Entry 7KEV (X-ray diffraction, 2.80 A resolution); this record covers chains B and C of the 3 polymer chains in the assembly.

== Chain B ==
Protein: Proprotein convertase subtilisin/kexin type 9
Organism: Homo sapiens
Notes: EC 3.4.21.-
UniProtKB: Q8NBP7 (PCSK9_HUMAN); residues 153-692 here = UniProt positions 153-692
Chain sequence (546 residues; each row starts with the number of its first residue):
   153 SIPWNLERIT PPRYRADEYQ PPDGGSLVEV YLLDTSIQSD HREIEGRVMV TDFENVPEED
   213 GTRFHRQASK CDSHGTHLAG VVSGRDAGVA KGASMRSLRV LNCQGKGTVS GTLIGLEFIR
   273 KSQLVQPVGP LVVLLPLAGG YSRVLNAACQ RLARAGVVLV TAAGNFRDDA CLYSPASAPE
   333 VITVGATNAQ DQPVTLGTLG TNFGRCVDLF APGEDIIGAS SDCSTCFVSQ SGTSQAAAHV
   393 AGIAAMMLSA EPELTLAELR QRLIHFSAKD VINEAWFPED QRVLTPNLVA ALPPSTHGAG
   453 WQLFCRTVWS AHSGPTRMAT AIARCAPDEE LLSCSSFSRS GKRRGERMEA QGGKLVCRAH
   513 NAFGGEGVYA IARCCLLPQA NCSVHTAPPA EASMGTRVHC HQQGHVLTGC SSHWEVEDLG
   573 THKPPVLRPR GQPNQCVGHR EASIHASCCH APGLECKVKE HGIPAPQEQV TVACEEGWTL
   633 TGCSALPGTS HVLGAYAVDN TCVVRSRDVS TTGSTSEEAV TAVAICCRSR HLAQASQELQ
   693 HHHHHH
Unresolved in the structure: 168-177, 213-219, 448-453, 515-516, 542-547, 571-583, 592, 616-618, 660-670, 683-698
Sequence notes: variant Ile474 (Val in Q8NBP7), Glu670 (Gly in Q8NBP7); expression tag (693-698)
Disulfide bonds: Cys223-Cys255, Cys323-Cys358, Cys375-Cys378, Cys457-Cys527, Cys477-Cys526, Cys486-Cys509, Cys534-Cys601, Cys552-Cys600, Cys562-Cys588, Cys608-Cys679, Cys626-Cys678, Cys635-Cys654
Ion coordination: Ca2+: Val333, Asp360

== Chain C ==
Protein: cyclic peptide LDLR disruptor
Chain sequence (14 residues; row label = number of the first residue in the row):
     1 XFVSTXXXDR PCGX
Modified positions: ACE (acetyl group) at position 1, ALO (allo-threonine) at position 6, WCM ((2S)-2-amino-3-(biphenyl-4-yl)-N-methyl-N-[(2S)-1-oxopropan-2-yl]propanamide (non-preferred name)) at position 7, WCM ((2S)-2-amino-3-(biphenyl-4-yl)-N-methyl-N-[(2S)-1-oxopropan-2-yl]propanamide (non-preferred name)) at position 8, NH2 (amino group) at position 14
Covalently attached groups: covalent link ACE_1-Cys12

== How chain B and chain C interact ==
Contacting residue pairs (29):
  Ser225(B) - Thr5(C)
  Asn317(B) - ALO_6(C)
  Asn317(B) - WCM_7(C)
  Asn317(B) - WCM_8(C)
  Phe318(B) - WCM_7(C)
  Gln342(B) - Gly13(C)  hydrogen bond (side chain-backbone)
  Val346(B) - Phe2(C)  hydrophobic
  Val346(B) - WCM_8(C)
  Leu348(B) - Phe2(C)  hydrophobic
  Leu348(B) - WCM_8(C)
  Leu351(B) - WCM_7(C)
  Leu351(B) - WCM_8(C)
  Gly352(B) - WCM_8(C)
  Thr353(B) - WCM_8(C)
  Glu366(B) - Cys12(C)
  Glu366(B) - Gly13(C)  hydrogen bond (side chain-backbone)
  Glu366(B) - NH2_14(C)
  Asp367(B) - Cys12(C)
  Ser381(B) - ACE_1(C)
  Ser381(B) - Val3(C)
  Gln382(B) - ACE_1(C)
  Gln382(B) - Val3(C)
  Gln382(B) - Thr5(C)
  Gln382(B) - ALO_6(C)
  Ser383(B) - ACE_1(C)  hydrogen bond (backbone-backbone)
  Ser383(B) - Phe2(C)
  Ser383(B) - ALO_6(C)
  Ser383(B) - WCM_8(C)
  Gly384(B) - WCM_8(C)
Other interface residues (no listed pair), chain B (20 interface residues in all): Lys222, His226, Ala338, Gly365, Thr385

== Summary ==
Chain B and chain C form an interface of 20 and 10 residues respectively; the contacts include 3 hydrogen
bonds. Among the polar pairs are Gln342(B)-Gly13(C), Glu366(B)-Gly13(C) and Ser383(B)-ACE_1(C). Val333(B) and
Asp360(B) coordinate Ca2+.
Here chain B is Proprotein convertase subtilisin/kexin type 9 (Homo sapiens) and chain C is cyclic peptide
LDLR disruptor. Entry 7KEV (PCSK9 in complex with a cyclic peptide LDLR disruptor) was determined by X-ray
diffraction (same publication as 7KFA).
